Entry 4CPF (X-ray diffraction, 1.14 A resolution); this record covers chains A and B.

Chain A (and B):
Name: Streptavidin
Organism: Streptomyces avidinii
Notes: chain B of this document is another copy of the same molecule, construct and numbering; everything in this record applies to it too
UniProtKB: P22629 (SAV_STRAV); residues 13-139 here correspond to UniProt positions 37-163 (UniProt number = residue number + 24)
Amino-acid sequence (127 residues; row label = number of the first residue in the row):
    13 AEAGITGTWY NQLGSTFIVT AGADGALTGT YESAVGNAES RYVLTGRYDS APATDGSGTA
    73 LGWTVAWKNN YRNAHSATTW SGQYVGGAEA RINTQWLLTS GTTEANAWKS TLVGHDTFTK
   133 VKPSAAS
Not modelled in the structure: 13-14, 134-139 (chain B: 13-15, 136-139)
Swiss-Prot annotation at these positions:
  - motif: R59 to D61 (Cell attachment site)
  - binding site (biotin): Y43, Y54, W92, W108, W120
From the paper describing this entry:
  - conformationally variable residues (loop rearrangement): S45, N49
  - binding site for the ligand LH3: S45, R84

Interface between chain A and chain B:
Contacting residue pairs (86; chain A residue first):
  V55(A) - R59(B)
  T57(A) - T57(B)  hydrogen bond
  T57(A) - G58(B)  hydrogen bond (side chain-backbone)
  T57(A) - R59(B)
  G58(A) - T57(B)  hydrogen bond (backbone-side chain)
  R59(A) - V55(B)
  R59(A) - T57(B)
  R59(A) - T76(B)
  R59(A) - A78(B)
  Y60(A) - A78(B)
  D61(A) - K80(B)
  D61(A) - N85(B)  hydrogen bond
  D61(A) - H87(B)  salt bridge
  S62(A) - K80(B)
  A63(A) - K80(B)
  A63(A) - N85(B)  hydrogen bond (backbone-side chain)
  A63(A) - H87(B)
  P64(A) - H87(B)
  A65(A) - H87(B)
  G68(A) - T115(B)
  S69(A) - G113(B)
  S69(A) - T114(B)
  S69(A) - T115(B)
  G70(A) - G113(B)
  G70(A) - T114(B)  hydrogen bond (backbone-backbone)
  A72(A) - H87(B)
  A72(A) - S88(B)
  A72(A) - A89(B)
  A72(A) - T111(B)
  L73(A) - A89(B)
  G74(A) - T76(B)  hydrogen bond (backbone-side chain)
  G74(A) - T91(B)
  W75(A) - T76(B)  hydrogen bond (backbone-side chain)
  T76(A) - R59(B)
  T76(A) - G74(B)
  T76(A) - W75(B)  hydrogen bond (side chain-backbone)
  A78(A) - R59(B)
  A78(A) - Y60(B)
  K80(A) - D61(B)
  K80(A) - S62(B)
  K80(A) - A63(B)
  N85(A) - D61(B)  hydrogen bond
  N85(A) - A63(B)  hydrogen bond (side chain-backbone)
  H87(A) - D61(B)  salt bridge
  H87(A) - A63(B)
  H87(A) - P64(B)
  H87(A) - A65(B)
  H87(A) - A72(B)
  S88(A) - A72(B)
  A89(A) - A72(B)
  A89(A) - L73(B)
  A89(A) - S93(B)
  T91(A) - G74(B)
  T91(A) - T91(B)  hydrogen bond
  T91(A) - W92(B)
  T91(A) - S93(B)
  W92(A) - T91(B)
  S93(A) - A89(B)
  S93(A) - T91(B)
  S93(A) - L109(B)  hydrogen bond (side chain-backbone)
  S93(A) - T111(B)  hydrogen bond
  G94(A) - T111(B)
  Q95(A) - S112(B)
  Q95(A) - G113(B)
  Q95(A) - T114(B)  hydrogen bond (side chain-backbone)
  Q95(A) - S122(B)
  Q107(A) - L109(B)
  Q107(A) - T123(B)  hydrogen bond
  W108(A) - L109(B)
  L109(A) - S93(B)  hydrogen bond (backbone-side chain)
  L109(A) - Q107(B)
  L109(A) - W108(B)
  L109(A) - L109(B)  hydrophobic
  T111(A) - A72(B)
  T111(A) - S93(B)  hydrogen bond
  T111(A) - G94(B)
  S112(A) - Q95(B)
  G113(A) - G70(B)
  G113(A) - A72(B)
  G113(A) - Q95(B)
  T114(A) - S69(B)
  T114(A) - G70(B)  hydrogen bond (backbone-backbone)
  T114(A) - Q95(B)  hydrogen bond (backbone-side chain)
  T115(A) - S69(B)
  S122(A) - Q95(B)
  T123(A) - Q107(B)  hydrogen bond
Interface residues without a listed pair, chain A (43 interface residues in all): V77, R103, L110, A119
Interface residues without a listed pair, chain B (43 interface residues in all): D67, G68, L110, E116, A119

Summary:
Chain A and chain B each contribute 43 residues to their interface, with 21 hydrogen bonds and 2 salt bridges.
Among the polar pairs are D61(A)-H87(B), T57(A)-T57(B) and T57(A)-G58(B). The paper reports a binding site for
the ligand LH3 at S45(A) and R84(A); conformational variability at S45(A) and N49(A).
Both chains are Streptavidin (Streptomyces avidinii). Entry 4CPF (Wild-type streptavidin in complex with
love-hate ligand 3 (LH3)) was determined by X-ray diffraction, deposited together with 4CPE, 4CPH and 4CPI.
